PDB entry 7NAX | electron microscopy, 2.96 A resolution | chains A and I of the 20 polymer chains in the assembly

# Chain A
Molecule: 16S rRNA
Organism: Escherichia coli
Sequence (1542 nucleotides; row label = number of the first residue in the row):
     1 AAAUUGAAGA GUUUGAUCAU GGCUCAGAUU GAACGCUGGC GGCAGGCCUA ACACAUGCAA
    61 GUCGAACGGU AACAGGAAGA AGCUUGCUUC UUUGCUGACG AGUGGCGGAC GGGUGAGUAA
   121 UGUCUGGGAA ACUGCCUGAU GGAGGGGGAU AACUACUGGA AACGGUAGCU AAUACCGCAU
   181 AACGUCGCAA GACCAAAGAG GGGGACCUUC GGGCCUCUUG CCAUCGGAUG UGCCCAGAUG
   241 GGAUUAGCUA GUAGGUGGGG UAACGGCUCA CCUAGGCGAC GAUCCCUAGC UGGUCUGAGA
   301 GGAUGACCAG CCACACUGGA ACUGAGACAC GGUCCAGACU CCUACGGGAG GCAGCAGUGG
   361 GGAAUAUUGC ACAAUGGGCG CAAGCCUGAU GCAGCCAUGC CGCGUGUAUG AAGAAGGCCU
   421 UCGGGUUGUA AAGUACUUUC AGCGGGGAGG AAGGGAGUAA AGUUAAUACC UUUGCUCAUU
   481 GACGUUACCC GCAGAAGAAG CACCGGCUAA CUCCGUGCCA GCAGCCXCGG UAAUACGGAG
   541 GGUGCAAGCG UUAAUCGGAA UUACUGGGCG UAAAGCGCAC GCAGGCGGUU UGUUAAGUCA
   601 GAUGUGAAAU CCCCGGGCUC AACCUGGGAA CUGCAUCUGA UACUGGCAAG CUUGAGUCUC
   661 GUAGAGGGGG GUAGAAUUCC AGGUGUAGCG GUGAAAUGCG UAGAGAUCUG GAGGAAUACC
   721 GGUGGCGAAG GCGGCCCCCU GGACGAAGAC UGACGCUCAG GUGCGAAAGC GUGGGGAGCA
   781 AACAGGAUUA GAUACCCUGG UAGUCCACGC CGUAAACGAU GUCGACUUGG AGGUUGUGCC
   841 CUUGAGGCGU GGCUUCCGGA GCUAACGCGU UAAGUCGACC GCCUGGGGAG UACGGCCGCA
   901 AGGUUAAAAC UCAAAUGAAU UGACGGGGGC CCGCACAAGC GGUGGAGCAU GUGGUUUAAU
   961 UCGAUGXAAC GCGAAGAACC UUACCUGGUC UUGACAUCCA CGGAAGUUUU CAGAGAUGAG
  1021 AAUGUGCCUU CGGGAACCGU GAGACAGGUG CUGCAUGGCU GUCGUCAGCU CGUGUUGUGA
  1081 AAUGUUGGGU UAAGUCCCGC AACGAGCGCA ACCCUUAUCC UUUGUUGCCA GCGGUCCGGC
  1141 CGGGAACUCA AAGGAGACUG CCAGUGAUAA ACUGGAGGAA GGUGGGGAUG ACGUCAAGUC
  1201 AUCAUGGCCC UUACGACCAG GGCUACACAC GUGCUACAAU GGCGCAUACA AAGAGAAGCG
  1261 ACCUCGCGAG AGCAAGCGGA CCUCAUAAAG UGCGUCGUAG UCCGGAUUGG AGUCUGCAAC
  1321 UCGACUCCAU GAAGUCGGAA UCGCUAGUAA UCGUGGAUCA GAAUGCCACG GUGAAUACGU
  1381 UCCCGGGCCU UGUACACACC GCCCGUXACA CCAUGGGAGU GGGUUGCAAA AGAAGUAGGU
  1441 AGCUUAACCU UCGGGAGGGC GCUUACCACU UUGUGAUUCA UGACUGGGGU GAAGUCGUAA
  1501 CAAGGUAACC GUAGGGGAAC CUGCGGUUGG AUCACCUCCU UA
Not modelled in the structure: 1401-1407, 1495-1501, 1541-1542
Modified / non-standard residues: PSU (pseudouridine-5'-monophosphate) at position 516, G7M (N7-methyl-guanosine-5'-monophosphate) at position 527, 2MG (2N-methylguanosine-5'-monophosphate) at position 966, 5MC (5-methylcytidine-5'-monophosphate) at position 967, 2MG (2N-methylguanosine-5'-monophosphate) at position 1207, 4OC (4n,o2'-methylcytidine-5'-monophosphate) at position 1402, 5MC (5-methylcytidine-5'-monophosphate) at position 1407, UR3 (3-methyluridine-5'-monophoshate) at position 1498, 2MG (2N-methylguanosine-5'-monophosphate) at position 1516, MA6 (6N-dimethyladenosine-5'-monophoshate) at position 1518, MA6 (6N-dimethyladenosine-5'-monophoshate) at position 1519
Ion coordination: Mg2+ site 1 near U14 (its only coordinating residue here); Mg2+ site 2 near G21 (its only coordinating residue here); Mg2+ site 3: C48, G115; Mg2+ site 4 near A53 (its only coordinating residue here); Mg2+ site 5 near U56 (its only coordinating residue here); Mg2+ site 6: A59, U387; Mg2+ site 7 near A66 (its only coordinating residue here); Mg2+ site 8 near G100 (its only coordinating residue here); Mg2+ site 9: A109, G331; Mg2+ site 10 near G111 (its only coordinating residue here); Mg2+ site 11 near G113 (its only coordinating residue here); Mg2+ site 12: A116, G117, G289; 66 more Mg2+ sites not listed
What the authors report for this chain:
  - contacts within the chain: U921-A1534, A923-U1532, A1507-G1530 (pi stacking)
  - conformationally variable residues (register shift): U1393 to A1396

# Chain I
Name: 30S ribosomal protein S9
Organism: Escherichia coli
UniProtKB: C3SRY2 (C3SRY2_ECOLX); numbering as in UniProt (aligned over 1-130)
Sequence (130 residues; row label = number of the first residue in the row):
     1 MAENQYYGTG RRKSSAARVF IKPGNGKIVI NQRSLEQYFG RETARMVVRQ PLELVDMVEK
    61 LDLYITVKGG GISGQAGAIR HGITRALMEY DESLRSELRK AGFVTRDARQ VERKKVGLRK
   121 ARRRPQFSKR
Not modelled in the structure: 1-3

# Chain A / chain I interface
Residue-residue contacts (112; chain A residue first):
  G942(A) - Gln126(I)  base contact
  U943(A) - Gln126(I)  sugar contact
  5MC_967(A) - Phe127(I)  phosphate contact
  A968(A) - Phe127(I)  phosphate contact
  U1116(A) - Gln110(I)  hydrogen bond to the sugar
  A1117(A) - Arg106(I)  hydrogen bond to the phosphate
  A1117(A) - Ala108(I)  sugar contact
  U1118(A) - Arg11(I)  salt bridge to the phosphate
  U1118(A) - Arg85(I)  hydrogen bond to the phosphate
  U1118(A) - Arg106(I)  salt bridge to the phosphate
  C1119(A) - Arg11(I)  salt bridge to the phosphate
  C1119(A) - Arg85(I)  salt bridge to the phosphate
  C1129(A) - Arg18(I)  sugar contact
  A1130(A) - Arg18(I)  salt bridge to the phosphate
  A1130(A) - Phe20(I)  sugar contact
  A1130(A) - Tyr64(I)  phosphate contact
  A1146(A) - Arg18(I)  base contact
  C1147(A) - Tyr7(I)  sugar contact
  C1147(A) - Thr9(I)  hydrogen bond to the phosphate
  C1147(A) - Arg18(I)  hydrogen bond to the base
  U1148(A) - Thr9(I)  hydrogen bond to the phosphate
  U1148(A) - Arg11(I)  salt bridge to the phosphate
  U1148(A) - Ala16(I)  sugar contact
  U1148(A) - Arg18(I)  sugar contact
  C1149(A) - Arg11(I)  salt bridge to the phosphate
  G1178(A) - Arg95(I)  salt bridge to the phosphate
  G1178(A) - Arg99(I)  salt bridge to the phosphate
  A1179(A) - Arg95(I)  salt bridge to the phosphate
  A1179(A) - Arg99(I)  salt bridge to the phosphate
  A1179(A) - Val104(I)  phosphate contact
  A1179(A) - Thr105(I)  hydrogen bond to the sugar
  A1179(A) - Arg106(I)  hydrogen bond to the sugar
  A1180(A) - Arg99(I)  salt bridge to the phosphate
  A1180(A) - Thr105(I)  sugar contact
  G1184(A) - Ala108(I)  base contact
  G1186(A) - Glu112(I)  sugar contact
  G1186(A) - Lys115(I)  phosphate contact
  G1186(A) - Arg122(I)  salt bridge to the phosphate
  G1187(A) - Arg113(I)  hydrogen bond to the sugar
  G1187(A) - Lys115(I)  phosphate contact
  G1231(A) - Ser128(I)  phosphate contact
  U1232(A) - Arg119(I)  sugar contact
  U1232(A) - Gln126(I)  hydrogen bond to the phosphate
  U1232(A) - Phe127(I)  phosphate contact
  U1232(A) - Ser128(I)  phosphate contact
  G1233(A) - Arg119(I)  salt bridge to the phosphate
  G1233(A) - Pro125(I)  phosphate contact
  G1233(A) - Gln126(I)  hydrogen bond to the phosphate
  A1248(A) - Arg33(I)  hydrogen bond to the phosphate
  C1249(A) - Arg33(I)  salt bridge to the phosphate
  C1249(A) - Tyr38(I)  sugar contact
  C1249(A) - Gly70(I)  hydrogen bond to the sugar
  C1249(A) - Gly71(I)  sugar contact
  C1249(A) - Gln75(I)  hydrogen bond to the phosphate
  A1250(A) - Ser14(I)  sugar contact
  A1250(A) - Gly69(I)  hydrogen bond to the phosphate
  A1250(A) - Gly70(I)  hydrogen bond to the sugar
  A1251(A) - Gly69(I)  phosphate contact
  A1340(A) - Arg130(I)  hydrogen bond to the sugar
  U1341(A) - Lys129(I)  phosphate contact
  U1341(A) - Arg130(I)  salt bridge to the phosphate
  C1342(A) - Gln126(I)  sugar contact
  C1342(A) - Phe127(I)  sugar contact
  C1342(A) - Lys129(I)  salt bridge to the phosphate
  G1343(A) - Arg123(I)  hydrogen bond to the sugar
  G1343(A) - Arg124(I)  salt bridge to the phosphate
  C1344(A) - Arg122(I)  sugar contact
  C1344(A) - Arg124(I)  salt bridge to the phosphate
  U1345(A) - Arg122(I)  salt bridge to the phosphate
  A1346(A) - Arg109(I)  hydrogen bond to the base
  A1346(A) - Arg122(I)  salt bridge to the phosphate
  G1347(A) - Arg12(I)  hydrogen bond to the base
  G1347(A) - Lys13(I)  base contact
  G1347(A) - Arg109(I)  salt bridge to the phosphate
  G1347(A) - Gln110(I)  sugar contact
  G1347(A) - Val111(I)  sugar contact
  U1348(A) - Val111(I)  phosphate contact
  U1348(A) - Glu112(I)  hydrogen bond to the phosphate
  U1348(A) - Arg122(I)  phosphate contact
  A1349(A) - Lys120(I)  salt bridge to the phosphate
  A1349(A) - Ala121(I)  phosphate contact
  A1349(A) - Arg122(I)  hydrogen bond to the phosphate
  A1349(A) - Arg123(I)  hydrogen bond to the phosphate
  A1350(A) - Lys120(I)  salt bridge to the phosphate
  A1350(A) - Arg123(I)  salt bridge to the phosphate
  U1351(A) - Lys120(I)  base contact
  C1366(A) - Arg119(I)  salt bridge to the phosphate
  C1367(A) - Lys114(I)  salt bridge to the phosphate
  C1367(A) - Val116(I)  phosphate contact
  C1367(A) - Gly117(I)  hydrogen bond to the phosphate
  C1367(A) - Leu118(I)  phosphate contact
  A1368(A) - Arg113(I)  salt bridge to the phosphate
  A1368(A) - Lys114(I)  salt bridge to the phosphate
  A1368(A) - Lys115(I)  phosphate contact
  A1368(A) - Val116(I)  hydrogen bond to the phosphate
  C1369(A) - Arg113(I)  phosphate contact
  C1369(A) - Lys114(I)  hydrogen bond to the phosphate
  G1370(A) - Ser14(I)  hydrogen bond to the phosphate
  G1370(A) - Val111(I)  phosphate contact
  G1371(A) - Lys13(I)  phosphate contact
  G1371(A) - Ser14(I)  hydrogen bond to the phosphate
  G1371(A) - Gly70(I)  phosphate contact
  G1371(A) - Gly71(I)  hydrogen bond to the phosphate
  U1372(A) - Lys13(I)  salt bridge to the phosphate
  U1372(A) - Arg41(I)  hydrogen bond to the phosphate
  U1372(A) - Gly71(I)  phosphate contact
  U1372(A) - Ile72(I)  hydrogen bond to the phosphate
  U1372(A) - Ser73(I)  hydrogen bond to the phosphate
  U1372(A) - Gly74(I)  hydrogen bond to the phosphate
  G1373(A) - Lys13(I)  hydrogen bond to the base
  G1373(A) - Arg41(I)  salt bridge to the phosphate
  G1373(A) - Ser73(I)  hydrogen bond to the phosphate
Interface residues without a listed pair, chain A (51 interface residues in all): G1131, G1185, G1290, U1291
Interface residues without a listed pair, chain I (54 interface residues in all): Gln5, Gly40, Thr66, Val67, Lys68

# In short
51 residues of chain A face 54 of chain I across their interface; the contacts include 35 hydrogen bonds and
31 salt bridges. Among the polar pairs are C1147(A)-Arg18(I), A1346(A)-Arg109(I) and G1347(A)-Arg12(I). The
paper reports conformational variability at U1393(A); contacts within the chain involving U921(A), A1534(A)
and A923(A) among others.
Here chain A is 16S rRNA and chain I is 30S ribosomal protein S9, both from Escherichia coli. Entry 7NAX
(Complete Bacterial 30S ribosomal subunit assembly complex state I (Consensus Refinement)) was determined by
electron microscopy, deposited together with 7AF3, 7AF5, 7AF8, 7AFA, 7AFD, 7AFH and 17 further entries.
